Entry 1KSY (X-ray diffraction, 3.05 A resolution); this record covers chains D and C of the 4 polymer chains in the assembly.

Chain D:
Molecule: E1 Recognition Sequence, Strand 1
Sequence (21 nucleotides; row label = number of the first residue in the row):
     1 ATAATTGTTGTCAACAATTAT

Chain C:
Molecule: Replication protein E1
Source organism: Bovine papillomavirus
Notes: fragment: DNA Binding Domain
Reference sequence: P03116 (VE1_BPV1); numbering as in UniProt (aligned over 159-309)
Chain sequence (154 residues; numbered 156 to 309; the number before each row is that of its first residue):
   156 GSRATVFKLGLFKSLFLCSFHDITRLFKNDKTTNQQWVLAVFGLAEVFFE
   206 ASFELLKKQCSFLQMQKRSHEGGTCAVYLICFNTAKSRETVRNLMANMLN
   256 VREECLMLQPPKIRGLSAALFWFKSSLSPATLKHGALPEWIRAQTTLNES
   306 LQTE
Unresolved in the structure: 156-158, 304-309
Differences from the reference sequence: cloning artifact (156-158)
Reported in the primary citation:
  - self-association interface (contacts with another copy of this molecule): Ala200 to Leu210
  - binding site for E1 Recognition Sequence, Strand 1: Arg180 to Asn189, Thr239 to Asn248
  - binding site for E1 Recognition Sequence, Strand 2: Thr239 to Asn248
  - binding site for E1 Recognition Sequence, Strand 1 (chain D): Asn184, Lys186

How chain D and chain C interact:
Contacting residue pairs (11; chain D residue first):
  DA3(D) - Arg180(C)  salt bridge to the phosphate
  DA3(D) - Phe182(C)  phosphate contact
  DA3(D) - Thr187(C)  sugar contact
  DA4(D) - Phe182(C)  phosphate contact
  DA4(D) - Lys183(C)  hydrogen bond to the phosphate
  DA4(D) - Asn184(C)  hydrogen bond to the phosphate
  DA4(D) - Thr187(C)  hydrogen bond to the phosphate
  DT5(D) - Asn184(C)  hydrogen bond to the phosphate
  DT5(D) - Lys186(C)  base contact
  DT5(D) - Thr187(C)  base contact
  DT6(D) - Lys186(C)  base contact
Also at the interface, not in a pair above, chain C (7 interface residues in all): Leu181

Summary:
4 residues of chain D face 7 of chain C across their interface, with 4 hydrogen bonds and 1 salt bridge. Polar
contacts include DA4(D)-Lys183(C), DA4(D)-Asn184(C) and DA4(D)-Thr187(C). The paper reports a binding site for
E1 Recognition Sequence, Strand 1 at Arg180(C) and Thr239(C); a binding site for E1 Recognition Sequence,
Strand 1 (chain D) at Asn184(C) and Lys186(C).
Here chain D is E1 Recognition Sequence, Strand 1 and chain C is Replication protein E1 (Bovine
papillomavirus). Entry 1KSY (Crystal Structures of Two Intermediates in the Assembly of the Papillomavirus
Replication Initiation Complex) was determined by X-ray diffraction together with 1KSX from the same study.
